5TLG - chains A and B of the 4 polymer chains in the assembly; structure by X-ray diffraction, 2.23 A resolution.

# Chain A (and B)
Name: Estrogen receptor
From: Homo sapiens
Notes: fragment: ligand-binding domain; chain B of this document is another copy of the same molecule, construct and numbering; everything in this record applies to it too
UniProtKB: P03372 (ESR1_HUMAN), isoform P03372-3; residues 298-554 here correspond to UniProt positions 125-381 (UniProt number = residue number - 173)
Amino-acid sequence (257 residues; each row starts with the number of its first residue):
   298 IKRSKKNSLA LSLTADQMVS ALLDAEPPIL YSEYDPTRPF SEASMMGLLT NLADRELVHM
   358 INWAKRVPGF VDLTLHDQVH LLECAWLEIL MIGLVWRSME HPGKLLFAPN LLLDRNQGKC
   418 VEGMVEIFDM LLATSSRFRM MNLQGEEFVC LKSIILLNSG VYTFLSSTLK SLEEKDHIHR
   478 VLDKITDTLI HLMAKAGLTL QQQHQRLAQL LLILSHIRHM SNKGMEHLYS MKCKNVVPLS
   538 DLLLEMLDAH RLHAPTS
Not modelled in the structure: 298-304, 332-336, 462-471, 549-554 (chain B: 298-304, 462-469, 549-554)
Differences from the reference sequence: engineered mutation Ser537 (Tyr364 in P03372)
Small-molecule neighbours: 7EG (2~3~-[(E)-(hydroxyimino)methyl][1~1~,2~1~:2~2~,3~1~-terphenyl]-1~4~,2~4~,3~4~-triol): Met343, Leu346, Thr347, Ala350, Glu353, Trp383, Leu384, Leu387, Met388, Leu391, Arg394, Phe404, Met421, Ile424, Leu428, Gly521, His524, Leu525, Met528, Leu540

# Interface between chain A and chain B
Pairs across the interface (55; chain A residue first):
  Ala430(A) - Tyr459(B)
  Arg434(A) - Tyr459(B)  hydrogen bond
  Arg434(A) - His476(B)  hydrogen bond
  Ile451(A) - Leu509(B)  hydrophobic
  Asn455(A) - Leu509(B)
  Asn455(A) - His513(B)  hydrogen bond (backbone-side chain)
  Ser456(A) - His513(B)
  Tyr459(A) - Ala430(B)
  Tyr459(A) - Arg434(B)  hydrogen bond
  Tyr459(A) - Ile510(B)  hydrophobic
  Tyr459(A) - His513(B)
  His476(A) - Arg434(B)
  Asp480(A) - Gln502(B)
  Asp480(A) - Gln506(B)  hydrogen bond
  Thr483(A) - His501(B)
  Thr483(A) - Ala505(B)
  Asp484(A) - Gln498(B)
  Asp484(A) - Gln502(B)  hydrogen bond
  Ile487(A) - His501(B)
  Leu497(A) - Leu497(B)  hydrophobic
  Gln498(A) - Asp484(B)
  His501(A) - Thr483(B)
  His501(A) - Asp484(B)  salt bridge
  His501(A) - Ile487(B)
  His501(A) - His501(B)  hydrogen bond
  His501(A) - Leu504(B)
  Gln502(A) - Asp480(B)
  Gln502(A) - Thr483(B)
  Gln502(A) - Asp484(B)  hydrogen bond
  Leu504(A) - His501(B)
  Ala505(A) - Thr483(B)
  Ala505(A) - Leu508(B)  hydrophobic
  Gln506(A) - Asp480(B)  hydrogen bond
  Leu508(A) - Ala505(B)  hydrophobic
  Leu509(A) - Ile451(B)  hydrophobic
  Leu509(A) - Asn455(B)
  Leu509(A) - Leu511(B)  hydrophobic
  Ile510(A) - Tyr459(B)
  Leu511(A) - Leu509(B)  hydrophobic
  Leu511(A) - Ser512(B)
  Ser512(A) - Leu511(B)
  Ser512(A) - Arg515(B)  hydrogen bond
  His513(A) - Asn455(B)  hydrogen bond (side chain-backbone)
  His513(A) - Ser456(B)
  His513(A) - Tyr459(B)
  His513(A) - Arg515(B)  hydrogen bond
  Arg515(A) - Ser512(B)  hydrogen bond (side chain-backbone)
  Arg515(A) - His513(B)
  Arg515(A) - His516(B)
  His516(A) - Arg515(B)  hydrogen bond
  His516(A) - Asn519(B)  hydrogen bond
  Asn519(A) - His516(B)  hydrogen bond
  Asn519(A) - Asn519(B)
  Lys520(A) - Arg548(B)
  His547(A) - Lys520(B)
Other interface residues (no listed pair), chain A (32 interface residues in all): Gly457, Val458, Leu479
Other interface residues (no listed pair), chain B (33 interface residues in all): Gly457, Val458, Leu479, His547

# Summary
Chain A and chain B form an interface of 32 and 33 residues respectively; the contacts include 16 hydrogen
bonds and 1 salt bridge. Polar pairs include His501(A)-Asp484(B), Arg434(A)-Tyr459(B) and Arg434(A)-His476(B).
Bound to chain A: compound 7EG.
Chain A and chain B are both Estrogen receptor (Homo sapiens); the structure, Crystal Structure of the
ER-alpha Ligand-binding Domain (Y537S) in Complex with
(E)-4,4''-dihydroxy-3'-((hydroxyiminio)methyl)-[1,1':2',1''-terphenyl]-4'-olate, was determined by X-ray
diffraction (same publication as 5KR9, 5KRA, 5KRC, 5KRF, 5KRH, 5KRI and 43 further entries).
